Entry 2RNF (X-ray diffraction, 2.40 A resolution); this record covers chain A.

== Chain A ==
Molecule: Ribonuclease 4
Organism: Homo sapiens
Notes: EC 3.1.27.-
UniProtKB: P34096 (RNAS4_HUMAN); residues 0-119 here correspond to UniProt positions 1-120 (UniProt number = residue number + 1)
Chain sequence (120 residues; numbered 0 to 119; the number before each row is that of its first residue; numbering starts at 0):
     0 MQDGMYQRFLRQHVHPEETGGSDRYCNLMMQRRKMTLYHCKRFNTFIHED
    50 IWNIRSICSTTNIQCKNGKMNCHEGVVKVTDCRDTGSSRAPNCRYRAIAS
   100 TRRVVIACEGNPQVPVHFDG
Disulfides: C25-C81, C39-C92, C57-C107, C64-C71
Small-molecule neighbours: 2'-deoxyuridine 3'-monophosphate (UM3): R7, Q11, H12, K40, F42, N43, T44, D80, R101, H116, F117, D118, G119
UniProt features mapped onto this chain:
  - binding site (dUMP): N70

== Summary ==
Chain A binds 2'-deoxyuridine 3'-monophosphate. UniProt lists dUMP-binding residue N70.
Chain A is Ribonuclease 4 (Homo sapiens); the structure, X-ray crystal structure of human ribonuclease 4 in
complex with d(up), was determined by X-ray diffraction, deposited together with 1RNF.
